1ZMM - chain A; structure by X-ray diffraction, 1.60 A resolution.

Chain A:
Molecule: Neutrophil defensin 4
From: Homo sapiens
UniProtKB: P12838 (DEF4_HUMAN); residues 1-33 here correspond to UniProt positions 64-96 (UniProt number = residue number + 63)
Chain sequence (33 residues; row label = number of the first residue in the row):
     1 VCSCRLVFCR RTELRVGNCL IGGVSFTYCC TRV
Unresolved in the structure: 32-33
Disulfides: Cys2-Cys30, Cys4-Cys19, Cys9-Cys29
From the paper describing this entry:
  - self-association interface (contacts with another copy of this molecule); pairs are residue here / residue on that copy: Asn18-Leu20, Asn18, Leu20

Summary:
The paper reports a self-association interface involving Asn18 and Leu20.
Chain A is Neutrophil defensin 4 (Homo sapiens); the structure, Crystal structure of human alpha-defensin-4,
was determined by X-ray diffraction together with 1ZMP and 1ZMQ from the same study.
